8PMA - chains A and B; structure by X-ray diffraction, 1.20 A resolution.

# Chain A (and B)
Name: Transthyretin
From: Homo sapiens
Notes: chain B of this document is another copy of the same molecule, construct and numbering; everything in this record applies to it too
UniProt: P02766 (TTHY_HUMAN); residues 1-127 here correspond to UniProt positions 21-147 (UniProt number = residue number + 20)
Amino-acid sequence (127 residues; numbered 1 to 127; the number before each row is that of its first residue):
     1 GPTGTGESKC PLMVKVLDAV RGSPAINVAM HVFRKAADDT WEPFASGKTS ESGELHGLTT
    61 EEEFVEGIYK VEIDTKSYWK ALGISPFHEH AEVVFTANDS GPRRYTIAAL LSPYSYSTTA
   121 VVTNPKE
Not modelled in the structure: 1-9, 126-127
Sequence notes: engineered mutation M30 (Val50 in P02766)
Ligand contacts: PITB (ZP2; (3-fluoranyl-5-oxidanyl-phenyl)-(3-methoxy-5-nitro-4-oxidanyl-phenyl)methanone): K15, L17, T106, A108, A109, L110, S117, T118, T119, V121
Curated features (UniProtKB/Swiss-Prot):
  - binding site (L-thyroxine): K15, E54, S117
  - modified residue: C10 (Sulfocysteine), E42 (4-carboxyglutamate), S52 (Phosphoserine)
  - glycosylation: N98 (N-linked (GlcNAc...) asparagine)
Reported in the primary citation:
  - binding site for PITB: K15, A108, S117
  - contacts within the chain: K15-E54 (salt bridge)
  - disease-associated variants - V30M (citing earlier work)

# How chain A and chain B interact
Pairs across the interface - 40 pairs, chain A then chain B:
  F87(A) - F95(B)  hydrophobic
  F87(A) - Y105(B)  hydrophobic
  F87(A) - I107(B)  hydrophobic
  F87(A) - A120(B)  hydrophobic
  H88(A) - V93(B)
  H88(A) - V94(B)
  E89(A) - I68(B)
  E89(A) - V94(B)  hydrogen bond (backbone-backbone)
  E89(A) - T96(B)  hydrogen bond
  H90(A) - E92(B)  salt bridge
  H90(A) - V94(B)
  E92(A) - H90(B)  salt bridge
  E92(A) - E92(B)
  E92(A) - Y116(B)  hydrogen bond (backbone-side chain)
  V93(A) - H88(B)
  V94(A) - H88(B)
  V94(A) - E89(B)  hydrogen bond (backbone-backbone)
  V94(A) - H90(B)
  F95(A) - F87(B)  hydrophobic
  T96(A) - E89(B)  hydrogen bond
  Y105(A) - F87(B)  hydrophobic
  I107(A) - F87(B)  hydrophobic
  Y114(A) - T119(B)  hydrogen bond (backbone-side chain)
  Y114(A) - A120(B)  hydrogen bond (backbone-backbone)
  Y114(A) - V122(B)  hydrophobic
  S115(A) - T118(B)  hydrogen bond (side chain-backbone)
  S115(A) - T119(B)  hydrogen bond
  Y116(A) - E92(B)  hydrogen bond (side chain-backbone)
  Y116(A) - S117(B)
  Y116(A) - T118(B)  hydrogen bond (backbone-backbone)
  S117(A) - Y116(B)
  S117(A) - S117(B)  hydrogen bond
  T118(A) - H88(B)
  T118(A) - S115(B)  hydrogen bond (backbone-side chain)
  T118(A) - Y116(B)  hydrogen bond (backbone-backbone)
  T119(A) - Y114(B)  hydrogen bond (side chain-backbone)
  T119(A) - S115(B)  hydrogen bond
  A120(A) - F87(B)  hydrophobic
  A120(A) - Y114(B)  hydrogen bond (backbone-backbone)
  V122(A) - Y114(B)  hydrophobic
Other interface residues (no listed pair), chain A (21 interface residues in all): I68, K76
Other interface residues (no listed pair), chain B (21 interface residues in all): K76
Interface features reported in the paper:
  - residue pairs: S117(A)-S117(B) (hydrogen bond)

# In short
Chain A and chain B each contribute 21 residues to their interface, with 17 hydrogen bonds and 2 salt bridges.
Among the polar pairs are H90(A)-E92(B), E89(A)-T96(B) and E92(A)-Y116(B). The authors report a hydrogen bond
between S117(A) and S117(B). The paper reports a binding site for PITB at K15(A), A108(A) and S117(A);
contacts within the chain involving K15(A) and E54(A).
Both chains are Transthyretin (Homo sapiens). Entry 8PMA (Crystal structure of human V30M transthyretin in
complex with PITB (Pharmacokinetically Improved TTR Binder)) was determined by X-ray diffraction (same
publication as 8PM8, 8PM9 and 8PMO).
